5SYJ - chains A and B; structure by X-ray diffraction, 1.88 A resolution.

Chain A (and B):
Protein: Catalase-peroxidase
From: Burkholderia pseudomallei (strain 1710b)
Notes: EC 1.11.1.21; chain B of this document is another copy of the same molecule, construct and numbering; everything in this record applies to it too
Reference sequence: Q3JNW6 (KATG_BURP1); residues 21-748 here correspond to UniProt positions 1-728 (UniProt number = residue number - 20)
Chain sequence (728 residues; row label = number of the first residue in the row):
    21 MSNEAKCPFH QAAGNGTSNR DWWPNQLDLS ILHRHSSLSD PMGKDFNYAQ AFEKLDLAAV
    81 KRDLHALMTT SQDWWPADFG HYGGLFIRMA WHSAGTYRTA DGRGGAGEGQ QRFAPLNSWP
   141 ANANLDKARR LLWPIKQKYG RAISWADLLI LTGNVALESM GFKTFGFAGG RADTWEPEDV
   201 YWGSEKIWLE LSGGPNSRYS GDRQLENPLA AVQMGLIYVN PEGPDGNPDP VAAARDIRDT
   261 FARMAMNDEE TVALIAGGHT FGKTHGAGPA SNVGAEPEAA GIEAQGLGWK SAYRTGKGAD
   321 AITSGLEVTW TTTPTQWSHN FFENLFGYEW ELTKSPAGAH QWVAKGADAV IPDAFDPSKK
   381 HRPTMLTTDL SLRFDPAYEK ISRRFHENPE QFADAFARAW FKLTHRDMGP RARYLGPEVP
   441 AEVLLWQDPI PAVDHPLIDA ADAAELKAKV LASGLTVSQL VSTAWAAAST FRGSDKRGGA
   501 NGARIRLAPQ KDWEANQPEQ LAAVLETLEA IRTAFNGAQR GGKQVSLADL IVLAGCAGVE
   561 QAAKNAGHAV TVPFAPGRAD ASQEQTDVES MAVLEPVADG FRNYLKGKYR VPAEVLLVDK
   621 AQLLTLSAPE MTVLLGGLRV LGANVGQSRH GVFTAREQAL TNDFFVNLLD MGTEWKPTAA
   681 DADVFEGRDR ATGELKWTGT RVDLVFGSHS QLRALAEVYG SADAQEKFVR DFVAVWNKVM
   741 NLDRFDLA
Disordered / not traced: 21-35
Glycans and other covalent adducts: covalent link W111-Y238; covalent link Y238-M264
Differences from the reference sequence: engineered mutation A141 (Asp121 in Q3JNW6)
Ion coordination: Na+: G122, G124, S494; heme Fe: H279 (together with pyridine-4-carbohydrazide)
Residues lining bound ligands:
  - heme (HEM): D98, G104, L105, I107, R108, W111, V239, P241, I257, F261, L274, I275, G278, H279, F281, G282, K283, T284, H285, T323, S324, L326, W330, L386, T388, F416, W420
  - pyridine-4-carbohydrazide (NIZ), molecule 1: R108, W111, H112, A141, L236, V239, P241, S324
  - pyridine-4-carbohydrazide (NIZ), molecule 2: R123, E128, E198, D199, V200, G493, S494, Q622, L623, T625
Swiss-Prot annotation at these positions:
  - active site: H112 (Proton acceptor)
  - binding site (heme b): H279
  - site: R108 (Transition state stabilizer)
  - cross-link: W111 to Y238 (Tryptophyl-tyrosyl-methioninium (Trp-Tyr) (with M-244)), Y238 to M264 (Tryptophyl-tyrosyl-methioninium (Tyr-Met) (with W-91))
Reported in the primary citation:
  - binding site for pyridine-4-carbohydrazide: R108, H112, A141
  - catalytic residues: R108, H112 (citing earlier work)
  - mutagenesis - D141A: increased catalytic activity on IN-NAD synthesis
  - mutagenesis - R108A: decreased catalytic activity
  - mutagenesis - R108A/D141A, A143Q, A143V, A290Q, A290Y: unchanged catalytic activity
  - mutagenesis - D141A: increased binding to pyridine-4-carbohydrazide

Chain A / chain B interface:
Residue-residue contacts - 157 pairs, chain A then chain B:
  G36(A) - Y201(B)
  G36(A) - G203(B)
  G36(A) - S204(B)
  T37(A) - G203(B)  hydrogen bond (backbone-backbone)
  T37(A) - S204(B)  hydrogen bond (side chain-backbone)
  T37(A) - E205(B)  hydrogen bond (side chain-backbone)
  T37(A) - K206(B)  hydrogen bond
  N39(A) - A134(B)  hydrogen bond (side chain-backbone)
  N39(A) - P135(B)
  N39(A) - P197(B)
  R40(A) - R40(B)
  W42(A) - E205(B)
  W42(A) - K206(B)
  W42(A) - W208(B)  hydrophobic
  W42(A) - M234(B)  hydrophobic
  W43(A) - P135(B)  hydrophobic
  W43(A) - S138(B)
  W43(A) - W208(B)  hydrophobic
  W43(A) - E296(B)  hydrogen bond
  W43(A) - E298(B)
  W43(A) - A299(B)
  Q46(A) - E298(B)  hydrogen bond (side chain-backbone)
  H53(A) - L58(B)
  H53(A) - S59(B)
  R54(A) - S50(B)  hydrogen bond
  R54(A) - L58(B)
  S56(A) - S56(B)
  S56(A) - L58(B)
  L58(A) - H53(B)
  L58(A) - R54(B)
  L58(A) - S56(B)
  L58(A) - S627(B)
  L58(A) - P629(B)
  S59(A) - H53(B)
  S59(A) - P629(B)
  S59(A) - L715(B)
  P61(A) - L715(B)  hydrophobic
  P61(A) - V718(B)  hydrophobic
  P61(A) - Y719(B)
  P61(A) - K727(B)  hydrogen bond (backbone-side chain)
  W94(A) - M671(B)  hydrophobic
  W94(A) - R690(B)
  R132(A) - S710(B)
  R132(A) - A714(B)
  R132(A) - E717(B)  salt bridge
  F133(A) - S710(B)
  F133(A) - A714(B)  hydrophobic
  A134(A) - N39(B)  hydrogen bond (backbone-side chain)
  A134(A) - S710(B)
  P135(A) - N39(B)
  P135(A) - W43(B)  hydrophobic
  N137(A) - S710(B)
  S138(A) - W43(B)
  R150(A) - M671(B)
  R150(A) - R713(B)
  W153(A) - L669(B)  hydrogen bond (side chain-backbone)
  W153(A) - E717(B)
  W153(A) - S721(B)
  Q157(A) - G720(B)  hydrogen bond (side chain-backbone)
  Q157(A) - S721(B)
  Q157(A) - A722(B)  hydrogen bond (backbone-backbone)
  K158(A) - A722(B)
  G160(A) - S721(B)
  G160(A) - D723(B)
  R161(A) - D723(B)  salt bridge
  R161(A) - A724(B)
  R161(A) - K727(B)
  W165(A) - E717(B)  hydrogen bond
  W195(A) - Q711(B)
  W195(A) - A714(B)
  W195(A) - V718(B)  hydrophobic
  E196(A) - Q711(B)
  P197(A) - N39(B)
  P197(A) - Q711(B)
  Y201(A) - G36(B)
  G203(A) - G36(B)
  G203(A) - T37(B)  hydrogen bond (backbone-backbone)
  S204(A) - G36(B)
  S204(A) - T37(B)  hydrogen bond (backbone-side chain)
  E205(A) - T37(B)  hydrogen bond (backbone-side chain)
  E205(A) - W42(B)
  K206(A) - T37(B)  hydrogen bond
  K206(A) - W42(B)
  I207(A) - W42(B)
  W208(A) - W42(B)
  W208(A) - W43(B)  hydrophobic
  M234(A) - W42(B)  hydrophobic
  E296(A) - W43(B)  hydrogen bond
  E298(A) - W43(B)
  E298(A) - Q46(B)
  E298(A) - S710(B)  hydrogen bond
  A299(A) - W43(B)
  I302(A) - F685(B)  hydrophobic
  I302(A) - R701(B)
  I302(A) - S708(B)
  E303(A) - W675(B)
  E303(A) - P677(B)
  E303(A) - F685(B)
  Q305(A) - L668(B)
  Q305(A) - W675(B)
  Q305(A) - L704(B)  hydrogen bond (side chain-backbone)
  Q305(A) - G707(B)
  Q305(A) - S708(B)
  Q305(A) - R713(B)  hydrogen bond (backbone-side chain)
  G306(A) - G707(B)
  G306(A) - S708(B)
  L307(A) - M671(B)  hydrophobic
  S627(A) - L58(B)
  P629(A) - L58(B)
  P629(A) - S59(B)
  L668(A) - Q305(B)
  L669(A) - W153(B)  hydrogen bond (backbone-side chain)
  M671(A) - W94(B)  hydrophobic
  M671(A) - R150(B)
  M671(A) - L307(B)  hydrophobic
  W675(A) - E303(B)
  W675(A) - Q305(B)
  F685(A) - I302(B)  hydrophobic
  F685(A) - E303(B)
  R690(A) - W94(B)
  R701(A) - I302(B)
  L704(A) - Q305(B)  hydrogen bond (backbone-side chain)
  G707(A) - Q305(B)
  G707(A) - G306(B)
  S708(A) - I302(B)
  S708(A) - Q305(B)
  S708(A) - G306(B)
  S710(A) - R132(B)
  S710(A) - F133(B)
  S710(A) - N137(B)
  S710(A) - E298(B)  hydrogen bond
  Q711(A) - W195(B)
  Q711(A) - E196(B)
  Q711(A) - P197(B)
  R713(A) - R150(B)
  R713(A) - Q305(B)  hydrogen bond (side chain-backbone)
  A714(A) - R132(B)
  A714(A) - F133(B)  hydrophobic
  A714(A) - W195(B)
  L715(A) - S59(B)
  L715(A) - P61(B)  hydrophobic
  E717(A) - R132(B)  salt bridge
  E717(A) - W153(B)
  E717(A) - W165(B)  hydrogen bond
  V718(A) - P61(B)  hydrophobic
  V718(A) - M62(B)  hydrophobic
  V718(A) - W195(B)  hydrophobic
  Y719(A) - P61(B)
  G720(A) - W153(B)
  G720(A) - Q157(B)  hydrogen bond (backbone-side chain)
  S721(A) - W153(B)
  S721(A) - Q157(B)
  A722(A) - Q157(B)  hydrogen bond (backbone-backbone)
  A722(A) - K158(B)
  D723(A) - G160(B)
  D723(A) - R161(B)  salt bridge
  K727(A) - P61(B)  hydrogen bond (side chain-backbone)
Interface residues without a listed pair, chain A (86 interface residues in all): D41, S50, L52, D60, M62, G63, K156, Y159, G301, E614, V666, K676, P677, V705, D731
Interface residues without a listed pair, chain B (87 interface residues in all): D41, H55, D60, G63, K156, Y159, I207, G301, E614, V666, K676, V705, D731

Overview:
The interface between chain A and chain B involves 86 residues on one side and 87 on the other; the contacts
include 30 hydrogen bonds and 4 salt bridges. Among the polar pairs are R132(A)-E717(B), R161(A)-D723(B) and
T37(A)-S204(B). The paper reports catalytic residues R108(A) and H112(A); D141A of chain A increases catalytic
activity on IN-NAD synthesis; 7 substitutions were tested in all.
Both chains are Catalase-peroxidase (Burkholderia pseudomallei (strain 1710b)). Entry 5SYJ (Crystal structure
of the D141A variant of B. pseudomallei KatGin complex with isoniazid) was determined by X-ray diffraction
(same publication as 5SYI).
